Entry 8DPN (electron microscopy, 2.49 A resolution); this record covers chains A and D of the 4 polymer chains in the assembly.

== Chain A ==
Name: Nitrogenase molybdenum-iron protein alpha chain
From: Azotobacter vinelandii DJ
Notes: EC 1.18.6.1
UniProt: P07328 (NIFD_AZOVI); residues 1-492 here = UniProt positions 1-492
Chain sequence (492 residues; each row starts with the number of its first residue):
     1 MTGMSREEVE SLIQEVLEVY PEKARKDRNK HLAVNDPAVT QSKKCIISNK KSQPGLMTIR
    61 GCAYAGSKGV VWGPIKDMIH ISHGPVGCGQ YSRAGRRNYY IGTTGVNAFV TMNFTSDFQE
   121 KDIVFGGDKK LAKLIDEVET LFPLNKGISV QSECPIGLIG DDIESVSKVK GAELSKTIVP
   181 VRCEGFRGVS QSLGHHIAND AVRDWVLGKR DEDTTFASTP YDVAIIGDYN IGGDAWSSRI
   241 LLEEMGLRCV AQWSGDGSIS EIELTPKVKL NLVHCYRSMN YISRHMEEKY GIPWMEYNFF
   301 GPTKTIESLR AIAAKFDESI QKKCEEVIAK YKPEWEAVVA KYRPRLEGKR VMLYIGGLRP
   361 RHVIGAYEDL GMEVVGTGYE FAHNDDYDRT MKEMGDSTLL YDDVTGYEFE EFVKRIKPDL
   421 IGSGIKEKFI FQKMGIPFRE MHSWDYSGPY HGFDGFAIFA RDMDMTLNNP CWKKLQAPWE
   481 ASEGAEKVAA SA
Unresolved in the structure: 1-3, 481-492
Bound ions: fe(8)-S(7) cluster Fe: Cys62, Cys88, Cys154 (shared with 3 residues of chain B); Fe ion near Cys275 (its only coordinating residue here)
Ligand contacts:
  - fe(8)-S(7) cluster (CLF): Cys62, Tyr64, Pro85, Val86, Gly87, Cys88, Tyr91, Glu153, Cys154, Gly185
  - 3-hydroxy-3-carboxy-adipic acid (HCA): Ala65, Gly95, Arg96, Gln191, Gly424, Ile425, Lys426, His442
  - ICS (iron-sulfur-molybdenum cluster with interstitial carbon): Val70, Arg96, His195, Tyr229, Ile231, Cys275, Arg277, Ser278, Ile355, Gly356, Gly357, Leu358, Arg359, Pro360, Phe381, Met441, His442
Curated features (UniProtKB/Swiss-Prot):
  - binding site ([8Fe-7S] cluster): Cys62, Cys88, Cys154
  - binding site ([7Fe-Mo-9S-C-homocitryl] cluster): Cys275, His442

== Chain D ==
Name: Nitrogenase molybdenum-iron protein beta chain
From: Azotobacter vinelandii DJ
Notes: EC 1.18.6.1
UniProt: C1DGZ8 (C1DGZ8_AZOVD); residue numbers follow UniProt; this construct covers 1-523
Chain sequence (523 residues; row label = number of the first residue in the row):
     1 MSQQVDKIKA SYPLFLDQDY KDMLAKKRDG FEEKYPQDKI DEVFQWTTTK EYQELNFQRE
    61 ALTVNPAKAC QPLGAVLCAL GFEKTMPYVH GSQGCVAYFR SYFNRHFREP VSCVSDSMTE
   121 DAAVFGGQQN MKDGLQNCKA TYKPDMIAVS TTCMAEVIGD DLNAFINNSK KEGFIPDEFP
   181 VPFAHTPSFV GSHVTGWDNM FEGIARYFTL KSMDDKVVGS NKKINIVPGF ETYLGNFRVI
   241 KRMLSEMGVG YSLLSDPEEV LDTPADGQFR MYAGGTTQEE MKDAPNALNT VLLQPWHLEK
   301 TKKFVEGTWK HEVPKLNIPM GLDWTDEFLM KVSEISGQPI PASLTKERGR LVDMMTDSHT
   361 WLHGKRFALW GDPDFVMGLV KFLLELGCEP VHILCHNGNK RWKKAVDAIL AASPYGKNAT
   421 VYIGKDLWHL RSLVFTDKPD FMIGNSYGKF IQRDTLHKGK EFEVPLIRIG FPIFDRHHLH
   481 RSTTLGYEGA MQILTTLVNS ILERLDEETR GMQATDYNHD LVR
Unresolved in the structure: 1
Bound ions: fe(8)-S(7) cluster Fe: Cys70, Cys95, Cys153 (shared with 3 residues of chain C); Fe ion site 1: Arg108, Glu109 (shared with 2 residues of chain B); Fe ion site 2: Asp353, Asp357 (shared with 1 residue of chain B)
Ligand contacts: fe(8)-S(7) cluster (CLF): Cys70, Pro72, Ser92, Gly94, Cys95, Tyr98, Phe99, Thr152, Cys153, Ser188

== Interface between chain A and chain D ==
Contacting residue pairs - 46 pairs, chain A then chain D:
  Arg93(A) with Leu521(D)
  Ala94(A) with Leu521(D), hydrophobic
  Arg97(A) with Asn518(D); Asp520(D), salt bridge
  Tyr99(A) with Tyr517(D); Asn518(D), hydrogen bond; Asp520(D), hydrogen bond
  Tyr100(A) with Tyr517(D)
  Gly102(A) with Gln513(D); Asp516(D)
  Thr103(A) with Met512(D); Gln513(D), hydrogen bond
  Thr104(A) with Met512(D)
  Asn107(A) with Gln513(D)
  Phe429(A) with Asp357(D)
  Gln432(A) with Thr356(D); Asp357(D), hydrogen bond
  Lys433(A) with Asp353(D), salt bridge
  Arg439(A) with Thr360(D)
  Asp445(A) with Thr360(D), hydrogen bond
  Tyr446(A) with Trp361(D), hydrophobic; Val522(D); Arg523(D)
  Met465(A) with Thr360(D); His363(D)
  Thr466(A) with His359(D), hydrogen bond
  Asn468(A) with Tyr415(D)
  Asn469(A) with His359(D)
  Pro470(A) with Glu385(D); Tyr415(D)
  Trp472(A) with Thr356(D)
  Lys474(A) with Leu322(D); Asp323(D), salt bridge; Arg348(D), hydrogen bond (backbone-side chain); Val352(D)
  Gln476(A) with Arg348(D)
  Ala477(A) with Arg348(D)
  Pro478(A) with Asp326(D); Met330(D), hydrophobic
  Trp479(A) with Asp326(D); Met330(D), hydrophobic; Ile340(D), hydrophobic; Thr345(D), hydrogen bond; Arg348(D); Tyr487(D)
  Glu480(A) with Thr345(D)
Also at the interface, not in a pair above, chain A (32 interface residues in all): Ile101, Trp236, Lys428, Cys471, Leu475
Also at the interface, not in a pair above, chain D (32 interface residues in all): Leu329, Met355, Leu384, Leu386, Gly387

== In short ==
Chain A and chain D each contribute 32 residues to their interface, with 8 hydrogen bonds and 3 salt bridges.
Among the polar pairs are Arg97(A)-Asp520(D), Lys433(A)-Asp353(D) and Lys474(A)-Asp323(D). Bound to chain A:
3-hydroxy-3-carboxy-adipic acid, compound ICS and fe(8)-S(7) cluster.
Here chain A is Nitrogenase molybdenum-iron protein alpha chain and chain D is Nitrogenase molybdenum-iron
protein beta chain, both from Azotobacter vinelandii DJ. Entry 8DPN (CryoEM structure of Azotobacter
vinelandii nitrogenase MoFeP during catalytic N2 reduction) was determined by electron microscopy (same
publication as 7UT6, 7UT7, 7UT8, 7UT9 and 7UTA).
